PDB entry 3RFM | X-ray diffraction, 3.60 A resolution | chain A

[Chain A]
Protein: Adenosine receptor A2a
Source organism: Homo sapiens
UniProt: P29274 (AA2AR_HUMAN); residue numbers follow UniProt; this construct covers 1-317
Chain sequence (329 residues; each row starts with the number of its first residue):
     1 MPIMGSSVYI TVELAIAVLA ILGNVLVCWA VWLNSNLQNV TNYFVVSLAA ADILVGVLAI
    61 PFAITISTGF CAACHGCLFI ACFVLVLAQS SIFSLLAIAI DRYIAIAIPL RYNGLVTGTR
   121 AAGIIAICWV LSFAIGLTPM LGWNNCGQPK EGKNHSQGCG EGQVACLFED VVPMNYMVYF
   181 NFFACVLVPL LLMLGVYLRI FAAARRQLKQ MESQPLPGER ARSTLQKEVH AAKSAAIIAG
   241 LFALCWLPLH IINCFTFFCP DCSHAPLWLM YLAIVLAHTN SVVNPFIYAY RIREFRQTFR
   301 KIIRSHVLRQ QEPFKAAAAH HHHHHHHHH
Disordered / not traced: 1-6, 150-157, 306-329
Sequence notes: engineered mutation Leu54 (Ala in P29274), Ala88 (Thr in P29274), Ala107 (Arg in P29274), Ala122 (Lys in P29274), Ala202 (Leu in P29274), Ala235 (Leu in P29274), Ala239 (Val in P29274), Ala277 (Ser in P29274); expression tag (318-329)
Disulfide bonds: Cys71-Cys159, Cys74-Cys146, Cys77-Cys166, Cys259-Cys262
Small-molecule neighbours: caffeine (CFF): Ala63, Val84, Phe168, Met177, Leu249, Asn253, Met270, Ile274
Curated features (UniProtKB/Swiss-Prot):
  - binding site (adenosine): Glu169, Asn253, His278
  - glycosylation: Asn154 (N-linked (GlcNAc...) asparagine)
From the paper describing this entry:
  - binding site for caffeine: Val84, Phe168, Leu249, Asn253, Met270, Ile274

[Summary]
Chain A binds caffeine. Curated annotation (UniProt) lists 3 adenosine-binding residues. From the paper: a
binding site for caffeine at Val84, Phe168 and Leu249 among others.
Chain A is Adenosine receptor A2a (Homo sapiens); the structure, Thermostabilised adenosine A2A receptor in
complex with caffeine, was determined by X-ray diffraction together with 3PWH and 3REY from the same study.
